7ZMK - chains P and Q of the 24 polymer chains in the assembly; structure by X-ray diffraction, 3.40 A resolution.

# Chain P
Molecule: heavy chain of antibody AS0326
Organism: Mus musculus
Notes: antibody fragment or engineered binder
Amino-acid sequence (222 residues; row label = number of the first residue in the row):
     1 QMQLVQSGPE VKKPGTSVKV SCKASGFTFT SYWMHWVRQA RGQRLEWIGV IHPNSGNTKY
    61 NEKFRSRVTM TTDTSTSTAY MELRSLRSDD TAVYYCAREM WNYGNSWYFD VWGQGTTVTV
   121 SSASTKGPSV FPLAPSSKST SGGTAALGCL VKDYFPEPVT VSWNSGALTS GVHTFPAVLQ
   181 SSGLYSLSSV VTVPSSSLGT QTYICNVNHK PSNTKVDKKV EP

# Chain Q
Molecule: Light chain of AS0326
Organism: Mus musculus
Amino-acid sequence (214 residues; numbered 1 to 214; the number before each row is that of its first residue):
     1 DIQMTQSPSS LSASVGDRVT ITCRASKSIS KYLAWYQQKP GKAPELLIYS GSTLQSGIPA
    61 RFSGSGSGTE FTLTISSLQS EDFAVYYCQQ HNEYPFTFGQ GTKLEIKRTV AAPSVFIFPP
   121 SDEQLKSGTA SVVCLLNNFY PREAKVQWKV DNALQSGNSQ ESVTEQDSKD STYSLSSTLT
   181 LSKADYEKHK VYACEVTHQG LSSPVTKSFN RGEC

# Interface between chain P and chain Q
Pairs across the interface - 80 pairs, chain P then chain Q:
  Val-37(P) with Phe-98(Q), hydrophobic
  Gln-39(P) with Gln-38(Q), hydrogen bond; Tyr-87(Q)
  Arg-44(P) with Gln-3(Q); Met-4(Q); Phe-98(Q); Gly-99(Q); Gln-100(Q)
  Leu-45(P) with Tyr-87(Q), hydrophobic; Phe-98(Q)
  Trp-47(P) with Tyr-94(Q); Pro-95(Q); Phe-96(Q), hydrophobic
  Asn-61(P) with Pro-95(Q)
  Tyr-95(P) with Lys-42(Q); Ala-43(Q), hydrophobic; Pro-44(Q)
  Met-100(P) with Gln-55(Q)
  Asn-102(P) with Tyr-49(Q), hydrogen bond
  Asn-105(P) with Tyr-32(Q); His-91(Q), hydrogen bond
  Ser-106(P) with His-91(Q), hydrogen bond (backbone-side chain)
  Trp-107(P) with Gln-89(Q); His-91(Q); Asn-92(Q); Tyr-94(Q), hydrophobic; Phe-96(Q)
  Tyr-108(P) with Tyr-36(Q); Leu-46(Q), hydrophobic; Tyr-49(Q); Gln-89(Q); His-91(Q)
  Phe-109(P) with Tyr-36(Q), hydrogen bond (backbone-side chain); Leu-46(Q); Gln-89(Q); Phe-98(Q), hydrophobic
  Trp-112(P) with Tyr-36(Q), hydrophobic; Ala-43(Q), hydrophobic; Pro-44(Q), hydrogen bond (side chain-backbone)
  Gly-113(P) with Ala-43(Q)
  Val-130(P) with Glu-123(Q)
  Phe-131(P) with Ser-121(Q); Gln-124(Q)
  Pro-132(P) with Ser-121(Q); Glu-123(Q)
  Leu-133(P) with Phe-118(Q), hydrophobic; Val-133(Q), hydrophobic
  Ala-134(P) with Phe-118(Q)
  Lys-138(P) with Ser-208(Q), hydrogen bond (side chain-backbone)
  Ser-139(P) with Phe-116(Q); Ile-117(Q)
  Ser-141(P) with Phe-116(Q)
  Ala-146(P) with Phe-116(Q), hydrophobic; Phe-118(Q)
  Leu-147(P) with Phe-118(Q)
  Leu-150(P) with Gln-124(Q); Ser-131(Q)
  Lys-152(P) with Ser-131(Q); Thr-180(Q)
  His-173(P) with Asn-137(Q), hydrogen bond; Asn-138(Q), hydrogen bond; Asp-167(Q), salt bridge; Ser-174(Q), hydrogen bond
  Phe-175(P) with Leu-135(Q), hydrophobic; Ser-162(Q); Thr-164(Q); Ser-174(Q); Leu-175(Q); Ser-176(Q)
  Pro-176(P) with Ser-162(Q), hydrogen bond (backbone-side chain); Val-163(Q); Thr-164(Q)
  Val-178(P) with Gln-160(Q); Ser-162(Q)
  Leu-179(P) with Gln-160(Q), hydrogen bond (backbone-side chain)
  Gln-180(P) with Gln-160(Q)
  Ser-188(P) with Ser-176(Q), hydrogen bond
  Val-190(P) with Leu-135(Q), hydrophobic
  Thr-192(P) with Asn-137(Q)
  Lys-218(P) with Glu-123(Q), salt bridge
Other interface residues (no listed pair), chain P (45 interface residues in all): Gln-43, Glu-46, Val-50, Lys-59, Asp-110, Thr-144, Thr-174
Other interface residues (no listed pair), chain Q (47 interface residues in all): Ala-34, Glu-93, Pro-119, Glu-161, Lys-207

# Overview
Chain P and chain Q form an interface of 45 and 47 residues respectively; the contacts include 13 hydrogen
bonds and 2 salt bridges. Polar contacts include His-173(P)/Asp-167(Q), Lys-218(P)/Glu-123(Q) and
Gln-39(P)/Gln-38(Q).
Chain P is heavy chain of antibody AS0326 and chain Q is Light chain of AS0326, both from Mus musculus; the
structure, Structure of human MFAP4 in complex with the Fab fragment of the AS0326 monoclonal antibody, was
determined by X-ray diffraction.
